9IXJ - chains B and G of the 5 polymer chains in the assembly; structure by electron microscopy, 2.92 A resolution.

Chain B:
Molecule: Guanine nucleotide-binding protein G(I)/G(S)/G(T) subunit beta-1
From: Homo sapiens
UniProtKB: P62873 (GBB1_HUMAN); residue numbers follow UniProt; this construct covers 2-340
Sequence (347 residues; row label = number of the first residue in the row; numbers below 1 keep their minus sign (Met-4 is residue -4)):
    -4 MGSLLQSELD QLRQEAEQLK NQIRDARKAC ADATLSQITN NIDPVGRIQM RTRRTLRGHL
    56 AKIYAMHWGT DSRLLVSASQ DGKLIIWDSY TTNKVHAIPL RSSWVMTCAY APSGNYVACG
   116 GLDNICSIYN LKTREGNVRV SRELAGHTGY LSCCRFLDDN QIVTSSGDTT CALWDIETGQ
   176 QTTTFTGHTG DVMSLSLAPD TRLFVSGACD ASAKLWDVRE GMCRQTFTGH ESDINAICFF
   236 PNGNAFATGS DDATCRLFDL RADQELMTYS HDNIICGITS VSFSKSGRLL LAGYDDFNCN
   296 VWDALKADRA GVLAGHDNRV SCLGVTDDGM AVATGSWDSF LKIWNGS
Unresolved in the structure: -4 to 2
Sequence notes: initiating methionine (-4); expression tag (-3 to 1, 341-342)
UniProt features mapped onto this chain:
  - modified residue: Ser2 (N-acetylserine), His266 (Phosphohistidine)
  - natural variant: Leu30 (L30F: In MRD42; uncertain significance), Arg52 (R52G: In MRD42), Gly64 (G64V: In MRD42), Asp76 (D76E: In MRD42; D76G: In MRD42), Gly77 (G77S: In MRD42), Lys78 (K78R: In MRD42), Ile80 (I80N: In MRD42; I80T: In MRD42), His91 (H91R: In MRD42; uncertain significance), Ala92 (A92T: In MRD42), Pro94 (P94S: In MRD42), Leu95 (L95P: In MRD42), Arg96 (R96L: In MRD42), 5 further natural variant entries in UniProt

Chain G:
Molecule: Guanine nucleotide-binding protein G(I)/G(S)/G(O) subunit gamma-2
From: Homo sapiens
UniProtKB: P59768 (GBG2_HUMAN); numbering as in UniProt (aligned over 1-71)
Sequence (71 residues; row label = number of the first residue in the row):
     1 MASNNTASIA QARKLVEQLK MEANIDRIKV SKAAADLMAY CEAHAKEDPL LTPVPASENP
    61 FREKKFFCAI L
Unresolved in the structure: 1-7, 63-71
UniProt features mapped onto this chain:
  - modified residue: Ala2 (N-acetylalanine), Cys68 (Cysteine methyl ester)
  - lipidation: Cys68 (S-geranylgeranyl cysteine)

How chain B and chain G interact:
Pairs across the interface (49):
  Leu7(B) with Ala12(G), hydrophobic
  Glu10(B) with Val16(G); Lys20(G), salt bridge
  Ala11(B) with Leu19(G)
  Leu14(B) with Leu19(G), hydrophobic
  Ile18(B) with Ala23(G), hydrophobic
  Cys25(B) with Val30(G)
  Asp27(B) with Lys29(G), salt bridge
  Ala28(B) with Val30(G)
  Leu30(B) with Ala34(G), hydrophobic
  Ile33(B) with Ala34(G), hydrophobic; Met38(G)
  Thr34(B) with Met38(G)
  Ile43(B) with Leu50(G)
  Met45(B) with Leu50(G), hydrophobic
  Arg48(B) with Arg62(G)
  Arg49(B) with Phe61(G), hydrogen bond (side chain-backbone)
  Tyr85(B) with Pro60(G); Phe61(G), hydrophobic
  Cys218(B) with Gln18(G)
  Arg219(B) with Glu22(G)
  Thr221(B) with Glu22(G), hydrogen bond
  Phe235(B) with Tyr40(G), hydrophobic; Cys41(G), hydrophobic
  Pro236(B) with Tyr40(G)
  Asp254(B) with Ala33(G)
  Arg256(B) with Arg27(G); Ile28(G), hydrogen bond (backbone-backbone); Asp36(G), salt bridge
  Ala257(B) with Ile28(G)
  Asp258(B) with Ile25(G); Arg27(G), salt bridge
  Leu261(B) with Val30(G), hydrophobic
  Ser279(B) with Asp48(G), hydrogen bond
  Lys280(B) with Glu47(G)
  Ser281(B) with Tyr40(G); Cys41(G), hydrogen bond (backbone-side chain); His44(G); Asp48(G), hydrogen bond
  Gly282(B) with Cys41(G), hydrogen bond (backbone-side chain)
  Leu284(B) with Leu50(G); Leu51(G), hydrophobic
  Gly324(B) with Pro49(G); Leu50(G)
  Ala326(B) with Phe61(G), hydrophobic
  Val327(B) with Leu50(G), hydrophobic
  Ile338(B) with Phe61(G), hydrophobic
  Asn340(B) with Asn59(G), hydrogen bond
  Ser342(B) with Pro53(G)
Interface residues without a listed pair, chain B (53 interface residues in all): Glu3, Leu4, Lys15, Ala26, Ile37, Val40, Ser84, Lys209, Gln220, Asn237, Gln259, Arg283, Leu300, Asp323, Met325, Gly341
Interface residues without a listed pair, chain G (35 interface residues in all): Ile9, Asp26, Ser31, Leu37, Glu42, Val54

Summary:
53 residues of chain B and 35 residues of chain G are in contact, with 8 hydrogen bonds and 4 salt bridges.
Polar contacts include Glu10(B)-Lys20(G), Asp27(B)-Lys29(G) and Arg256(B)-Asp36(G).
Chain B is Guanine nucleotide-binding protein G(I)/G(S)/G(T) subunit beta-1 and chain G is Guanine
nucleotide-binding protein G(I)/G(S)/G(O) subunit gamma-2, both from Homo sapiens; the structure,
histamine-bound H2R in complex with Gs, was determined by electron microscopy.
